PDB entry 1QPK | X-ray diffraction, 2.00 A resolution | chain A

[Chain A]
Name: Protein (maltotetraose-forming amylase)
From: Pseudomonas stutzeri
Reference sequence: P13507 (AMT4_PSEST); residues 1-418 here correspond to UniProt positions 22-439 (UniProt number = residue number + 21)
Chain sequence (418 residues; row label = number of the first residue in the row):
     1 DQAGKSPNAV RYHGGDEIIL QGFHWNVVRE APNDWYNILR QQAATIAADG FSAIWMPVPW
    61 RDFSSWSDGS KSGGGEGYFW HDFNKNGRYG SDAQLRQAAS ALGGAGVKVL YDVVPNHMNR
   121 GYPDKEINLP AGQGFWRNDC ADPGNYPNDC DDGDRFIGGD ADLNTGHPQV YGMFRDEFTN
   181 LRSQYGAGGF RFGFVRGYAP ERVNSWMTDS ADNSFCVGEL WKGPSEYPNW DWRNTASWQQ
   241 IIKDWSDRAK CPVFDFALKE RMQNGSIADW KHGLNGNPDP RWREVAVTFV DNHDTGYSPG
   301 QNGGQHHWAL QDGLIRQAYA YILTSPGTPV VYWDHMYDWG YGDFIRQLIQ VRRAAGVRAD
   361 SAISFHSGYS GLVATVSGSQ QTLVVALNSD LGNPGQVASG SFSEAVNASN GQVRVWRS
Differences from the reference sequence: engineered mutation Gly-193 (Asp214 in P13507)
UniProt features mapped onto this chain:
  - active site: Glu-219 (Proton donor)
  - binding site (Ca(2+)): Asp-1, Gln-2, His-13, Asp-16, Glu-17, Asn-116, Asp-151, Asp-154, Asp-162, Gly-197
  - binding site (substrate): Tyr-78, Phe-79, His-117, Phe-156 to Asp-160, Arg-191, Arg-196, Gly-197, His-293, Gln-305
  - site: Asp-294 (Transition state stabilizer)
Disulfide bonds: Cys-140/Cys-150, Cys-216/Cys-251
Ion coordination: Ca2+ site 1: Asp-1, Gln-2, His-13, Asp-16, Glu-17; Ca2+ site 2: Asn-116, Asp-151, Asp-154, Asp-162, Gly-197

[Summary]
Asp-1, Gln-2, His-13, Asp-16 and Glu-17 form the Ca2+ site 1. The Ca2+ site 2 is built by Asn-116, Asp-151,
Asp-154, Asp-162 and Gly-197. Curated annotation (UniProt) lists active-site residue Glu-219, 10 Ca2+-binding
residues and 13 substrate-binding residues.
Chain A is Protein (maltotetraose-forming amylase) (Pseudomonas stutzeri); the structure, Mutant (D193G)
maltotetraose-forming exo-amylase in complex with maltotetraose, was determined by X-ray diffraction,
deposited together with 1QI3, 1QI4 and 1QI5.
